PDB entry 8FCN | electron microscopy, 2.95 A resolution | chains F and A of the 12 polymer chains in the assembly

Chain F (and A):
Molecule: Transitional endoplasmic reticulum ATPase
From: Homo sapiens
Notes: EC 3.6.4.6; chain A of this document is another copy of the same molecule, construct and numbering; everything in this record applies to it too
UniProt: P55072 (TERA_HUMAN); residues 1-806 here = UniProt positions 1-806
Sequence (806 residues; each row starts with the number of its first residue):
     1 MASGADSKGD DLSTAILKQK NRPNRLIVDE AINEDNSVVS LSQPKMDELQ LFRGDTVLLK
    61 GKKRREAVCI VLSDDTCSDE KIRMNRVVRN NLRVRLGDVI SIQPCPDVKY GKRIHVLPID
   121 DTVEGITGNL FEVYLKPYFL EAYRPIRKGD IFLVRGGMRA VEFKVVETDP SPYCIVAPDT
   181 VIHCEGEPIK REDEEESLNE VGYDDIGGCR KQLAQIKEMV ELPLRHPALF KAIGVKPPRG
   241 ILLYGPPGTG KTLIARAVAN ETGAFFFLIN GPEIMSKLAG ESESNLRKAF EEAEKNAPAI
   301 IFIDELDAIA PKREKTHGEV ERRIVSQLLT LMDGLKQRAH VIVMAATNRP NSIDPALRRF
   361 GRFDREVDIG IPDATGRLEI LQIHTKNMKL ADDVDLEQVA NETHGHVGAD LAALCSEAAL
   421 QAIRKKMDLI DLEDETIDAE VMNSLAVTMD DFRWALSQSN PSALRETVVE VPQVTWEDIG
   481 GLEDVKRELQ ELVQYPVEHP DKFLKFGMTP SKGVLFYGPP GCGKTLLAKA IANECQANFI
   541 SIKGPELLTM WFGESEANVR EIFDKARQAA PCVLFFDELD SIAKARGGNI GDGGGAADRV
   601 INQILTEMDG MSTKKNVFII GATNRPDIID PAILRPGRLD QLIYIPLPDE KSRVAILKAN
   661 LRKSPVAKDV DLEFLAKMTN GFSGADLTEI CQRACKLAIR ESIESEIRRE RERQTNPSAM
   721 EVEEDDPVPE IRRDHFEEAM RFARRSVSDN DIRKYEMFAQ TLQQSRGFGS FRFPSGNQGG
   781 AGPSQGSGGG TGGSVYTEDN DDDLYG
Disordered / not traced: 1-22, 708-727, 764-806
Small-molecule neighbours:
  - ADP (adenosine-5'-diphosphate), molecule 1: Asp205, Ile206, Gly207, Gly208, Pro247, Gly248, Thr249, Gly250, Thr252, Leu253, Asp304, Ile380, His384, Gly408, Ala409
  - ADP, molecule 2: Asp478, Ile479, Gly480, Leu482, Pro520, Gly521, Cys522, Gly523, Lys524, Thr525, Leu526, Asp577, Asn624, Ile656, Ala659, Asn660, Gly684, Ala685, Thr688
UniProt features mapped onto this chain:
  - region: Thr797 to Gly806 (Interaction with UBXN6)
  - motif: Asp802 to Gly806 (PIM motif)
  - binding site (ATP): Pro247 to Leu253, Asn348, His384, Gly521 to Leu526
  - modified residue: Ala2 (N-acetylalanine), Ser3 (Phosphoserine), Ser7 (Phosphoserine), Ser13 (Phosphoserine), Ser37 (Phosphoserine), Lys315 (N6,N6,N6-trimethyllysine), Thr436 (Phosphothreonine), Ser462 (Phosphoserine), Lys502 (N6-acetyllysine), Lys505 (N6-acetyllysine), Lys668 (N6-acetyllysine), Ser702 (Phosphoserine), Lys754 (N6-acetyllysine), Ser770 (Phosphoserine), Ser775 (Phosphoserine), Ser787 (Phosphoserine), Tyr805 (Phosphotyrosine)
  - cross-link (Glycyl lysine isopeptide (Lys-Gly)): Lys8 (interchain with G-Cter in SUMO2), Lys18 (interchain with G-Cter in SUMO2)
  - natural variant: Arg95 (R95G: In IBMPFD1), Gly97 (G97E: In CMT2Y), Ile126 (I126F: In IBMPFD1; uncertain significance), Arg155 (R155C: In IBMPFD1; R155H: In FTDALS6 and IBMPFD1; R155L: In IBMPFD1; R155P: In IBMPFD1; R155S: In IBMPFD1), Arg159 (R159G: In FTDALS6; R159H: In IBMPFD1), Ala160 (A160T: In IBMPFD1; uncertain significance), Glu185 (E185K: In CMT2Y), Arg191 (R191Q: In FTDALS6 and IBMPFD1), Leu198 (L198W: In IBMPFD1), Ala232 (A232E: In IBMPFD1), Ile254 (I254F: In IBMPFD1; uncertain significance), Ile369 (I369T: In IBMPFD1; uncertain significance), 2 further natural variant entries in UniProt
  - mutagenesis: Phe52 to Asp55 (Abolishes interaction with NPLOC4; when associated with A-110), Arg53 (R53A: Minor effect on affinity for ATP and ADP), Arg86 (R86A: Strongly increased affinity for ATP. Strongly reduced affinity for ADP), Tyr110 (Y110A: Abolishes interaction with NPLOC4; when associated with 52-A--A-55), Arg113 to His115 (Severely reduced binding to DERL1), Phe131 (F131R: Severely reduced binding to DERL1), Leu140 (L140D: Severely reduced binding to DERL1), Asp179 (D179R: No effect on binding to DERL1), His183 (H183W: Severely reduced binding to DERL1), Lys251 (K251Q: Impairs ERAD degradation of HMGCR and does not inhibit interaction with RHBDD1; when associated with Q-524), Glu305 (E305Q: Defect in ubiquitin-dependent protein degradation by the proteasome; when associated with Q-578), Lys312 (K312A: Does not affect methylation by VCPKMT), 8 further mutagenesis entries in UniProt

How chain F and chain A interact:
Pairs across the interface - 99 pairs, chain F then chain A:
  Arg25(F) with Asp431(A), salt bridge
  Ile27(F) with Asp428(A)
  Val99(F) with Asp431(A)
  Gln215(F) with Gln458(A), hydrogen bond
  Glu218(F) with Arg424(A)
  Leu222(F) with Arg424(A)
  His226(F) with Glu433(A), salt bridge
  Ala228(F) with Asp434(A); Glu435(A)
  Leu229(F) with Ile423(A), hydrophobic; Ile437(A), hydrophobic
  Phe230(F) with Leu420(A), hydrophobic
  Lys231(F) with Glu435(A), salt bridge
  Ala232(F) with Gly125(A); Arg159(A), hydrogen bond (backbone-side chain); Ile437(A), hydrophobic
  Ile233(F) with Arg159(A); Ile423(A), hydrophobic; Ile437(A), hydrophobic; Met442(A), hydrophobic
  Gly234(F) with Met158(A), hydrogen bond (backbone-backbone); Arg159(A)
  Val235(F) with Met158(A), hydrophobic; Ser416(A); Ala419(A), hydrophobic; Leu420(A), hydrophobic
  Lys236(F) with Ser416(A), hydrogen bond (backbone-side chain)
  Arg313(F) with Glu305(A), salt bridge; Asp307(A), salt bridge; Ala308(A)
  Glu314(F) with Lys315(A), salt bridge
  His317(F) with His317(A)
  Glu319(F) with Val320(A)
  Arg322(F) with Glu321(A), salt bridge
  Arg323(F) with Met275(A); Leu278(A)
  Ser326(F) with Pro272(A); Met275(A); Ser276(A)
  Gln327(F) with Ser276(A)
  Leu329(F) with Pro272(A), hydrophobic
  Thr330(F) with Pro272(A); Glu273(A)
  Arg359(F) with Pro247(A); Glu305(A); Asn348(A)
  Phe360(F) with Ala409(A)
  Arg362(F) with Glu305(A), salt bridge
  Arg365(F) with Glu417(A), salt bridge
  Glu491(F) with Arg700(A)
  Leu492(F) with Lys696(A)
  Tyr495(F) with Ile703(A), hydrophobic
  His499(F) with Ile703(A)
  Lys502(F) with Ile699(A); Ser702(A); Glu706(A), salt bridge
  Phe503(F) with Ile699(A), hydrophobic
  Lys505(F) with Pro665(A); Pro729(A)
  Phe506(F) with Ser664(A), hydrogen bond (backbone-side chain); Pro665(A), hydrophobic; Cys695(A), hydrogen bond (backbone-side chain); Ala698(A), hydrophobic; Ile699(A), hydrophobic; Val728(A); Glu730(A); Ile731(A), hydrophobic
  Gly507(F) with Gln692(A), hydrogen bond (backbone-side chain)
  Met508(F) with Gln692(A); Lys696(A); Ile699(A), hydrophobic
  Thr509(F) with Gln692(A), hydrogen bond (backbone-side chain)
  Arg560(F) with Arg465(A)
  Asp564(F) with Arg465(A), salt bridge
  Arg567(F) with Leu464(A); Arg465(A)
  Gly593(F) with Arg586(A); Gly587(A); Gly591(A)
  Gly594(F) with Ala585(A); Arg586(A); Gly587(A)
  Gly595(F) with Lys584(A); Ala585(A), hydrogen bond (backbone-backbone); Gly587(A)
  Ala597(F) with Phe552(A)
  Asp598(F) with Phe552(A)
  Arg599(F) with Phe552(A)
  Asn602(F) with Leu548(A); Phe552(A)
  Gln603(F) with Thr549(A), hydrogen bond
  Thr606(F) with Pro545(A)
  Glu607(F) with Arg465(A), salt bridge
  Gly610(F) with Leu464(A)
  Lys614(F) with Glu402(A), salt bridge
  Lys615(F) with Asn460(A), hydrogen bond
  Arg635(F) with Glu578(A), salt bridge
  Gln641(F) with Lys696(A)
  Gln763(F) with Arg744(A), hydrogen bond
Other interface residues (no listed pair), chain F (66 interface residues in all): Arg225, Pro238, Ala356, Leu504, Leu605, Arg638
Other interface residues (no listed pair), chain A (69 interface residues in all): Lys277, Gln398, Met427, Trp454, Ser459, Asp592, Phe742

Summary:
66 residues of chain F face 69 of chain A across their interface; the contacts include 12 hydrogen bonds and
14 salt bridges. Polar contacts include Arg25(F)-Asp431(A), His226(F)-Glu433(A) and Lys231(F)-Glu435(A).
Ligands of chain F: ADP.
Both chains are Transitional endoplasmic reticulum ATPase (Homo sapiens). Entry 8FCN (Cryo-EM structure of
p97:UBXD1 VIM-only state) was determined by electron microscopy, deposited together with 8FCL, 8FCM, 8FCO,
8FCP, 8FCQ, 8FCR and 8FCT.
